1INN - chains A and B; structure by X-ray diffraction, 1.80 A resolution.

[Chain A (and B)]
Molecule: Autoinducer-2 production protein luxs
From: Deinococcus radiodurans
Notes: chain B of this document is another copy of the same molecule, construct and numbering; everything in this record applies to it too
UniProtKB: Q9RRU8 (LUXS_DEIRA); numbering as in UniProt (aligned over 1-158)
Sequence (166 residues; row label = number of the first residue in the row):
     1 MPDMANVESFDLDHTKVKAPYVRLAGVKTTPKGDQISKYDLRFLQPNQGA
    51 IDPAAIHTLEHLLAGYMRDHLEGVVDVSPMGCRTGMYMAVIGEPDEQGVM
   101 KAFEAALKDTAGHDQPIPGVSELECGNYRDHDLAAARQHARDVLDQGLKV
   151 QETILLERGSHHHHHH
Not modelled in the structure: 1-5, 157-166 (chain B: 1-6, 157-166)
Construct notes: cloning artifact (1, 4, 67, 80, 86, 88, 100); expression tag (159-166)
Modified positions: Mse1, Mse4 (selenomethionine); Mse67, Mse80, Mse86, Mse88, Mse100 (selenomethionine; parent Met)
UniProt features mapped onto this chain:
  - binding site (Fe cation): His57, His61, Cys125
Bound ions: Zn2+: His57, His61, Cys125
Small-molecule neighbours: methionine (MET): Val7, Ser9, Phe10, Tyr87

[Chain A / chain B interface]
Residue-residue contacts (92; chain A residue first):
  Val7(A) - Ala64(B)
  Val7(A) - Gly65(B)
  Phe10(A) - His61(B)
  Phe10(A) - Pro118(B)
  Phe10(A) - Gly119(B)
  Phe10(A) - Glu124(B)
  Leu12(A) - Leu123(B)
  Asp13(A) - Leu123(B)
  His14(A) - Glu122(B)
  His14(A) - Leu123(B)  hydrogen bond (backbone-backbone)
  His14(A) - Glu124(B)
  His14(A) - Cys125(B)
  His14(A) - Gly126(B)
  Thr15(A) - Glu122(B)
  Thr15(A) - Leu123(B)
  Lys28(A) - Val74(B)
  Thr29(A) - Ile91(B)
  Thr30(A) - Asp34(B)  hydrogen bond
  Pro31(A) - Asp34(B)
  Pro31(A) - Ile91(B)
  Lys32(A) - Lys32(B)
  Lys32(A) - Gly33(B)
  Lys32(A) - Asp34(B)  salt bridge
  Asp34(A) - Thr30(B)  hydrogen bond
  Asp34(A) - Pro31(B)
  Asp34(A) - Lys32(B)  hydrogen bond (side chain-backbone)
  Ile36(A) - Ile36(B)  hydrophobic
  Ile36(A) - Val75(B)  hydrophobic
  Lys38(A) - Val75(B)  hydrogen bond (side chain-backbone)
  Pro46(A) - Gly126(B)
  Asn47(A) - Glu122(B)
  Asn47(A) - Cys125(B)  hydrogen bond (side chain-backbone)
  Asn47(A) - Gly126(B)  hydrogen bond (backbone-backbone)
  Asn47(A) - Asn127(B)  hydrogen bond (side chain-backbone)
  Asn47(A) - Tyr128(B)  hydrogen bond (side chain-backbone)
  Asn47(A) - Arg129(B)
  Ala50(A) - Asn127(B)
  Pro53(A) - Pro53(B)  hydrophobic
  His57(A) - Gly81(B)
  His57(A) - Cys82(B)
  Glu60(A) - Mse80(B)
  Glu60(A) - Gly81(B)  hydrogen bond (side chain-backbone)
  Arg68(A) - Glu8(B)  salt bridge
  Val74(A) - Lys28(B)
  Val75(A) - Lys38(B)  hydrogen bond (backbone-side chain)
  Val75(A) - Tyr87(B)
  Asp76(A) - Tyr87(B)  hydrogen bond
  Ser78(A) - Ser78(B)
  Ser78(A) - Tyr87(B)
  Pro79(A) - Pro79(B)
  Pro79(A) - Gly81(B)
  Mse80(A) - Glu60(B)
  Gly81(A) - His57(B)
  Gly81(A) - Glu60(B)  hydrogen bond (backbone-side chain)
  Gly81(A) - Pro79(B)
  Cys82(A) - His57(B)
  Cys82(A) - Gly126(B)
  Cys82(A) - Asn127(B)
  Arg83(A) - Pro53(B)
  Arg83(A) - Asn127(B)
  Arg83(A) - Asp130(B)  salt bridge
  Thr84(A) - Gly126(B)
  Ile91(A) - Lys28(B)
  Ile91(A) - Thr30(B)
  Ile91(A) - Pro31(B)
  Glu122(A) - His14(B)
  Glu122(A) - Thr15(B)
  Glu122(A) - Asn47(B)  hydrogen bond (backbone-side chain)
  Leu123(A) - Leu12(B)
  Leu123(A) - Asp13(B)
  Leu123(A) - His14(B)  hydrogen bond (backbone-backbone)
  Leu123(A) - Thr15(B)
  Leu123(A) - Leu156(B)
  Glu124(A) - His14(B)
  Glu124(A) - Leu156(B)
  Cys125(A) - His14(B)
  Cys125(A) - Asn47(B)  hydrogen bond (backbone-side chain)
  Gly126(A) - His14(B)
  Gly126(A) - Arg42(B)
  Gly126(A) - Pro46(B)
  Gly126(A) - Asn47(B)  hydrogen bond (backbone-backbone)
  Gly126(A) - Cys82(B)
  Gly126(A) - Thr84(B)
  Asn127(A) - Asn47(B)  hydrogen bond (backbone-side chain)
  Asn127(A) - Ala50(B)
  Asn127(A) - Cys82(B)  hydrogen bond (side chain-backbone)
  Asn127(A) - Arg83(B)
  Tyr128(A) - Asn47(B)  hydrogen bond (backbone-side chain)
  Arg129(A) - Asn47(B)
  Asp130(A) - Arg83(B)  salt bridge
  Leu156(A) - Leu123(B)
  Leu156(A) - Glu124(B)
Other interface residues (no listed pair), chain A (48 interface residues in all): Ser9, Gly33, Arg42, Gly73, Tyr87, Ala89
Other interface residues (no listed pair), chain B (50 interface residues in all): Thr29, Arg68, Asp76, Ala89

[Summary]
48 residues of chain A face 50 of chain B across their interface, with 20 hydrogen bonds and 4 salt bridges.
Polar pairs include Lys32(A)-Asp34(B), Arg68(A)-Glu8(B) and Arg83(A)-Asp130(B). Bound to chain A: methionine.
Curated annotation (UniProt) lists 3 Fe cation-binding residues on chain A.
Both chains are Autoinducer-2 production protein luxs (Deinococcus radiodurans). Entry 1INN (Crystal structure
of D. radiodurans luxs, P21) was determined by X-ray diffraction, deposited together with 1J6V, 1J6W, 1J6X and
1VJE.
